Entry 2WJZ (X-ray diffraction, 2.60 A resolution); this record covers chains A and B.

# Chain A
Name: Imidazole glycerol phosphate synthase hisf
Organism: Thermotoga maritima
Notes: EC 4.1.3.-
UniProtKB: Q9X0C6 (HIS6_THEMA); residue numbers follow UniProt; this construct covers 1-253
Chain sequence (253 residues; row label = number of the first residue in the row):
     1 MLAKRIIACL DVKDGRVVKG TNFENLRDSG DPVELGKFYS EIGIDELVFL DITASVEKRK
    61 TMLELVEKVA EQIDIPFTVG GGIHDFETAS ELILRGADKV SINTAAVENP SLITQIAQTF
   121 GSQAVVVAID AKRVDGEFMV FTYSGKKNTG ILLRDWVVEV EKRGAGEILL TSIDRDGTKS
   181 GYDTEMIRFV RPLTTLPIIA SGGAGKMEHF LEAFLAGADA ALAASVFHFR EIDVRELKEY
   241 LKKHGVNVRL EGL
Disordered / not traced: 252-253
Reported in the primary citation:
  - mutagenesis - D98A: abolished catalytic activity (glutaminase activity)
  - mutagenesis - D98A: unchanged catalytic activity (ammonia-dependent cyclase activity)
  - mutagenesis - K99A, Q123A: decreased catalytic activity
  - mutagenesis - D98A: decreased catalytic activity (glutamine-dependent cyclase activity)
  - catalytic residues: D98

# Chain B
Name: Imidazole glycerol phosphate synthase subunit hish
Organism: Thermotoga maritima
Notes: EC 2.4.2.-
UniProtKB: Q9X0C8 (HIS5_THEMA); residue numbers follow UniProt; this construct covers 1-201
Chain sequence (201 residues; row label = number of the first residue in the row):
     1 MRIGIISVGP GNIMNLYRGV KRASENFEDV SIELVESPRN DLYDLLFIPG VGHFGEGMRR
    61 LRENDLIDFV RKHVEDERYV VGVCLGMQLL FEESEEAPGV KGLSLIEGNV VKLRSRRLPH
   121 MGWNEVIFKD TFPNGYYAFV HTYRAVCEEE HVLGTTEYDG EIFPSAVRKG RILGFQFHPE
   181 ASSKIGRKLL EKVIECSLSR R
Disordered / not traced: 40-42, 52, 96, 199-201
Sequence notes: engineered mutation A138 (Tyr in Q9X0C8), A181 (Lys in Q9X0C8)
Curated features (UniProtKB/Swiss-Prot):
  - active site: C84 (Nucleophile), H178, E180

# Interface between chain A and chain B
Pairs across the interface (33):
  M1(A) with N124(B), hydrogen bond (backbone-side chain); Y136(B); E157(B), hydrogen bond (backbone-backbone)
  L2(A) with H120(B); M121(B); W123(B); N124(B)
  A3(A) with W123(B), hydrogen bond (backbone-backbone); Y136(B), hydrophobic
  S40(A) with S183(B), hydrogen bond
  E41(A) with K184(B)
  D45(A) with W123(B), hydrogen bond (backbone-side chain)
  A70(A) with N15(B); R18(B)
  E71(A) with R18(B)
  Q72(A) with R22(B)
  D74(A) with R22(B); E180(B); A181(B); S182(B), hydrogen bond (backbone-backbone); S183(B), hydrogen bond (backbone-backbone)
  I75(A) with W123(B), hydrophobic; A181(B); S183(B)
  P76(A) with W123(B); A181(B)
  Q123(A) with P119(B); M121(B)
  T195(A) with R117(B), hydrogen bond
  N247(A) with Y136(B), hydrogen bond
  V248(A) with Y136(B)
  R249(A) with W123(B); Y136(B)
Other interface residues (no listed pair), chain A (23 interface residues in all): R5, I73, G96, G166, L196, L250
Other interface residues (no listed pair), chain B (21 interface residues in all): G122, E125, A138, V140, Y158

# In short
The interface between chain A and chain B involves 23 residues on one side and 21 on the other, with 9
hydrogen bonds. Polar pairs include M1(A)-N124(B), S40(A)-S183(B) and D45(A)-W123(B). Curated annotation
(UniProt) lists 3 active-site residues on chain B. From the paper: the catalytic residue D98(A); K99A and
Q123A of chain A reduce catalytic activity.
Here chain A is Imidazole glycerol phosphate synthase hisf and chain B is Imidazole glycerol phosphate
synthase subunit hish, both from Thermotoga maritima. Entry 2WJZ (Crystal structure of (HisH) K181A Y138A
mutant of imidazoleglycerolphosphate synthase (HisH HisF) which displays constitutive glutaminase ...) was
determined by X-ray diffraction.
